Entry 5QYE (X-ray diffraction, 1.51 A resolution); this record covers chains A and B.

# Chain A
Name: Pre-mRNA-splicing factor 8
From: Saccharomyces cerevisiae (strain ATCC 204508 / S288c)
Notes: fragment: yPrp8 RNaseH
UniProt: P33334 (PRP8_YEAST); residue numbers follow UniProt; this construct covers 1836-2090
Chain sequence (258 residues; each row starts with the number of its first residue):
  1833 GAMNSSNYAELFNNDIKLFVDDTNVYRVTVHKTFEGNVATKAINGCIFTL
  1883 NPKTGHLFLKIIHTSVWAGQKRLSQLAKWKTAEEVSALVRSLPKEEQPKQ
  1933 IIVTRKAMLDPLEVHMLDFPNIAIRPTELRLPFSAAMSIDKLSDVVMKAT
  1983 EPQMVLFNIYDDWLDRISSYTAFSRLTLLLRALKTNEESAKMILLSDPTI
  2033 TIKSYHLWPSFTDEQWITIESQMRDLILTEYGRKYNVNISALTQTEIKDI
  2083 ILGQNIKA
Disordered / not traced: 2087-2090
Sequence notes: expression tag (1833-1835)
Residues lining bound ligands:
  - r-1,2-propanediol (PGR), molecule 1: Asn1845, Asn1846, Asp1847, Ile1848, Asn1883, Lys1885, Thr1886
  - r-1,2-propanediol (PGR), molecule 2: Leu1908, Trp1911, Lys1912, Glu1915, His1947
  - r-1,2-propanediol (PGR), molecule 3: Glu1945, Pro1952, Ile1954, Ala1955, Ile1956
  - r-1,2-propanediol (PGR), molecule 4: Ser1970, Ile1971, Asp1972, Leu2015, Lys2023, Leu2026, Leu2027, Ile2034, Leu2039, Trp2040, Pro2041
  - USP ((2R)-6-amino-3-methyl-2,3-dihydro-1,3-benzoxazol-2-ol): His1888, Leu1889, Phe1890, Leu1988, Phe1989, Asn1990
Swiss-Prot annotation at these positions:
  - mutagenesis: Asp1853 (D1853A: Alters protein folding. Severely impaired growth. Strongly reduced growth at 35 degrees Celsius; when associated with A-1854; D1853N: Reduced growth at 30 degrees Celsius ...), Asp1854 (D1854A: Reduced growth at 30 degrees Celsius. Strongly reduced growth at 16 degrees Celsius. Strongly reduced growth at 35 degrees Celsius; when associated with A-1853 ...), Thr1855 (T1855A: Reduced growth at 30 degrees Celsius. Strongly reduced growth at 16 degrees Celsius), Thr1936 (T1936A: Reduced growth at 30 degrees Celsius. Strongly reduced growth at 16 degrees Celsius), Arg1937 (R1937K: Severely impaired growth. Reduced growth at 30 degrees Celsius. Strongly reduced growth at 16 degrees Celsius)

# Chain B
Name: A1 cistron-splicing factor AAR2
From: Saccharomyces cerevisiae (strain ATCC 204508 / S288c)
Notes: fragment: GAMA - Aar2(1-152) - SSSSS - Aar2(171-317); engineered mutation(s): L153_D170delinsSSSSS
UniProt: P32357 (AAR2_YEAST); residue numbers follow UniProt; this construct covers 1-152, 171-317
Chain sequence (308 residues; row label = number of the first residue in the row; note: 13 numbers in that range are skipped by the numbering (no residue carries them; nothing is unmodelled there); numbers below 1 keep their minus sign (Gly-3 is residue -3)):
    -3 GAMAMNTVPFTSAPIEVTIGIDQYSFNVKENQPFHGIKDIPIGHVHVIHF
    47 QHADNSSMRYGYWFDCRMGNFYIQYDPKDGLYKMMEERDGAKFENIVHNF
    97 KERQMMVSYPKIDEDDTWYNLTEFVQMDKIRKIVRKDENQFSYVDSSMTT
   147 VQENEL
   166 SSSSSDPAHSLNYTVINFKSREAIRPGHEMEDFLDKSYYLNTVMLQGIFK
   216 NSSNYFGELQFAFLNAMFFGNYGSSLQWHAMIELICSSATVPKHMLDKLD
   266 EILYYQIKTLPEQYSDILLNERVWNICLYSSFQKNSLHNTEKIMENKYPE
   316 LL
Disordered / not traced: -3 to 0, 166-169
Sequence notes: expression tag (-3 to 0); linker (166-170)
Residues lining bound ligands:
  - r-1,2-propanediol (PGR), molecule 1: Gly192, His193, Glu194, Met195
  - r-1,2-propanediol (PGR), molecule 2: Tyr269, Tyr270, Lys273
Swiss-Prot annotation at these positions:
  - region: Leu261 to Ile282 (Leucine-zipper)
  - modified residue: Ser253 (Phosphoserine), Thr274 (Phosphothreonine)
  - mutagenesis: Ser253 (S253A: No effect on interaction with PRP8; S253D/E: Disrupts interaction with PRP8)

# Chain A / chain B interface
Pairs across the interface (15; chain A residue first):
  Gln1907(A) with Leu199(B)
  Leu1908(A) with Met195(B), hydrophobic
  Trp1911(A) with Glu194(B); Met195(B), hydrophobic; Phe198(B), hydrophobic
  Asp1942(A) with Lys184(B), salt bridge
  Glu1945(A) with Lys184(B), salt bridge
  Val1946(A) with Ile189(B), hydrophobic; Glu194(B); Phe198(B), hydrophobic
  His1947(A) with Glu194(B), salt bridge
  Leu1949(A) with Lys184(B); Ser185(B); Arg186(B)
  Asp1950(A) with Arg186(B), salt bridge

# In short
9 residues of chain A face 8 of chain B across their interface, with 4 salt bridges. Polar contacts include
Asp1942(A)-Lys184(B), Glu1945(A)-Lys184(B) and His1947(A)-Glu194(B). One r-1,2-propanediol molecule is bound
between chain A and chain B. Chain A binds compound USP and 4 copies of r-1,2-propanediol.
Chain A is Pre-mRNA-splicing factor 8 and chain B is A1 cistron-splicing factor AAR2, both from Saccharomyces
cerevisiae (strain ATCC 204508 / S288c); the structure, PanDDA analysis group deposition -- Aar2/RNaseH in
complex with fragment F2X-Entry E12a, was determined by X-ray diffraction, deposited together with 5QY1, 5QY2,
5QY3, 5QY4, 5QY5, 5QY6 and 128 further entries.
